Entry 1NPT (X-ray diffraction, 2.18 A resolution); this record covers chains Q and R of the 4 polymer chains in the assembly.

[Chain Q (and R)]
Protein: Glyceraldehyde 3-phosphate dehydrogenase
Source organism: Geobacillus stearothermophilus
Notes: EC 1.2.1.12; chain R of this document is another copy of the same molecule, construct and numbering; everything in this record applies to it too
Reference sequence: P00362 (G3P_BACST); the construct lacks a stretch of the UniProt sequence and is renumbered around it, so the offset changes along the chain: 0-34 = UniProt 1-35; 36-122 = UniProt 36-122; 123-138 = UniProt 124-139; 139-188 = UniProt 141-190; 1 more segments
Sequence (334 residues; each row starts with the number of its first residue; note: 2 numbers in that range are skipped by the numbering (no residue carries them; nothing is unmodelled there); numbering starts at 0):
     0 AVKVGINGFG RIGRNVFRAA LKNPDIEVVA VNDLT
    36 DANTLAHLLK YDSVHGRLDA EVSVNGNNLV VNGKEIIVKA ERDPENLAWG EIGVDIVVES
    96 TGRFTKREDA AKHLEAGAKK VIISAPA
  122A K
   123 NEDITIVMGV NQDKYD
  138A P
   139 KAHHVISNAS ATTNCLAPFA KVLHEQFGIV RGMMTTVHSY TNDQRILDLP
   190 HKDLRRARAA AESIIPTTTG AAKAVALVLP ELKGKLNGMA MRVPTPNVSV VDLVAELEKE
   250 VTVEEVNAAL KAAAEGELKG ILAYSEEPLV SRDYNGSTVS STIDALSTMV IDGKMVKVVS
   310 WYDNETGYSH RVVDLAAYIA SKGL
Construct notes: engineered mutation Ala149 (Cys151 in P00362)
Residues lining bound ligands: NAD (nicotinamide-adenine-dinucleotide): Asn6, Gly7, Phe8, Gly9, Arg10, Ile11, Asn31, Asp32, Leu33, Glu76, Arg77, Ser95, Thr96, Gly97, Arg98, Phe99, Ser119, Ala120, Ala149, His176, Thr179, Asn180, Asn313, Glu314, Tyr317
Reported in the primary citation:
  - mutagenesis - C149A: abolished catalytic activity
  - binding site for sulfate ion: Thr179, Arg231
  - catalytic residues: His176 (proposed by the authors, not directly observed)

[Interface between chain Q and chain R]
Contacting residue pairs (101; chain Q residue first):
  Arg169(Q) with Glu245(R), salt bridge; Ile300(R); Asp301(R), salt bridge; Lys303(R); Met304(R)
  Gly170(Q) with Ile300(R); Met304(R)
  Met171(Q) with Val243(R), hydrophobic; Met298(R); Val299(R); Ile300(R); Met304(R); Lys306(R)
  Met172(Q) with Lys306(R)
  Thr173(Q) with Asp241(R), hydrogen bond; Lys306(R), hydrogen bond
  Val175(Q) with Ile203(R); Met230(R), hydrophobic
  Leu193(Q) with Pro277(R), hydrophobic
  Arg194(Q) with Pro277(R); Leu278(R), hydrogen bond (side chain-backbone); Asp293(R), salt bridge; Leu295(R); Ser296(R)
  Arg197(Q) with Val279(R); Asp282(R), salt bridge
  Glu201(Q) with Arg281(R), salt bridge
  Ser202(Q) with Val279(R); Ser280(R), hydrogen bond; Arg281(R), hydrogen bond (side chain-backbone)
  Ile203(Q) with Val175(R); Val232(R), hydrophobic; Val237(R); Val279(R); Ser280(R), hydrogen bond (backbone-side chain); Trp310(R)
  Ile204(Q) with Val279(R), hydrophobic
  Pro205(Q) with Leu278(R); Trp310(R), hydrophobic
  Gly223(Q) with Ile300(R)
  Lys224(Q) with Ile300(R)
  Leu225(Q) with Ile300(R)
  Asn226(Q) with Met298(R)
  Gly227(Q) with Met298(R)
  Met228(Q) with Ser296(R); Lys306(R); Val308(R), hydrophobic
  Met230(Q) with Val175(R), hydrophobic; Val239(R), hydrophobic
  Val232(Q) with Val232(R), hydrophobic
  Pro233(Q) with Pro233(R); Thr234(R)
  Thr234(Q) with Pro233(R)
  Val237(Q) with Ile203(R)
  Val239(Q) with Met230(R), hydrophobic
  Asp241(Q) with Thr173(R), hydrogen bond
  Val243(Q) with Met171(R), hydrophobic; Val243(R), hydrophobic
  Glu245(Q) with Arg169(R), salt bridge; Glu245(R); Met304(R)
  Pro277(Q) with Arg194(R)
  Leu278(Q) with Arg194(R), hydrogen bond (backbone-side chain); Pro205(R)
  Val279(Q) with Arg194(R); Arg197(R); Ser202(R); Ile203(R); Ile204(R), hydrophobic
  Ser280(Q) with Ser202(R), hydrogen bond; Ile203(R), hydrogen bond (side chain-backbone)
  Arg281(Q) with Glu201(R), salt bridge; Ser202(R), hydrogen bond (backbone-side chain)
  Asp282(Q) with Arg197(R), salt bridge
  Asp293(Q) with Arg194(R), salt bridge
  Leu295(Q) with Arg194(R)
  Ser296(Q) with Arg194(R); Met228(R)
  Met298(Q) with Met171(R); Asn226(R); Gly227(R)
  Val299(Q) with Met171(R)
  Ile300(Q) with Arg169(R); Met171(R), hydrophobic; Gly223(R); Lys224(R); Leu225(R)
  Asp301(Q) with Arg169(R), salt bridge
  Lys303(Q) with Arg169(R)
  Met304(Q) with Arg169(R); Gly170(R); Met171(R), hydrophobic; Met304(R), hydrophobic
  Val305(Q) with Met171(R)
  Lys306(Q) with Met171(R); Met172(R); Thr173(R), hydrogen bond; Met228(R)
  Val308(Q) with Met228(R), hydrophobic
  Trp310(Q) with Ile203(R); Pro205(R), hydrophobic
Other interface residues (no listed pair), chain Q (51 interface residues in all): Val168, Ala244, Glu276
Other interface residues (no listed pair), chain R (52 interface residues in all): Val168, Leu193, Ser238, Ala244, Glu276, Val305

[Overview]
The interface between chain Q and chain R involves 51 residues on one side and 52 on the other; the contacts
include 12 hydrogen bonds and 10 salt bridges. Among the polar pairs are Arg169(Q)-Glu245(R),
Arg169(Q)-Asp301(R) and Arg194(Q)-Asp293(R). Chain Q binds NAD. From the paper: the catalytic residue
His176(Q); C149A of chain Q abolishes catalytic activity.
Chain Q and chain R are both Glyceraldehyde 3-phosphate dehydrogenase (Geobacillus stearothermophilus); the
structure, Glyceraldehyde-3-Phosphate Dehydrogenase Mutant With Cys 149 replaced by Ala complexed with NAD+,
was determined by X-ray diffraction, deposited together with 1NQ5, 1NQA and 1NQO.
